6J2Q - chains j and d of the 47 polymer chains in the assembly; structure by electron microscopy, 3.80 A resolution.

[Chain j]
Protein: Proteasome subunit alpha type-2
Source organism: Saccharomyces cerevisiae S288c
Notes: EC 3.4.25.1
UniProt: P23639 (PSA2_YEAST); residue numbers follow UniProt; this construct covers 1-250
Sequence (250 residues; row label = number of the first residue in the row):
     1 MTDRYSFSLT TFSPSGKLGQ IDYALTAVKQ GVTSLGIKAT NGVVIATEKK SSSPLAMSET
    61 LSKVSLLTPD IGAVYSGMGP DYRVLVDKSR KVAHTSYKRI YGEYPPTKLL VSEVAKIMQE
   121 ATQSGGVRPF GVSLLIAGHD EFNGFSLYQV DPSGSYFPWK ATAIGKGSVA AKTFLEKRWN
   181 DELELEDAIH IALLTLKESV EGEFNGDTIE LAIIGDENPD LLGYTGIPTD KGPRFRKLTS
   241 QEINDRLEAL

[Chain d]
Protein: Proteasome subunit alpha type-3
Source organism: Saccharomyces cerevisiae S288c
Notes: EC 3.4.25.1
UniProt: P23638 (PSA3_YEAST); residue numbers follow UniProt; this construct covers 1-258
Sequence (258 residues; each row starts with the number of its first residue):
     1 MGSRRYDSRT TIFSPEGRLY QVEYALESIS HAGTAIGIMA SDGIVLAAER KVTSTLLEQD
    61 TSTEKLYKLN DKIAVAVAGL TADAEILINT ARIHAQNYLK TYNEDIPVEI LVRRLSDIKQ
   121 GYTQHGGLRP FGVSFIYAGY DDRYGYQLYT SNPSGNYTGW KAISVGANTS AAQTLLQMDY
   181 KDDMKVDDAI ELALKTLSKT TDSSALTYDR LEFATIRKGA NDGEVYQKIF KPQEIKDILV
   241 KTGITKKDED EEADEDMK
Not modelled in the structure: 1, 246-258

[Chain j / chain d interface]
Residue-residue contacts - 59 pairs, chain j then chain d:
  Arg4(j) with Ser3(d)
  Tyr5(j) with Ser3(d); Tyr6(d)
  Ser6(j) with Gly126(d); Leu128(d)
  Phe7(j) with Ser3(d); Tyr6(d); Asp7(d); Gly127(d)
  Ser8(j) with Gly127(d), hydrogen bond (backbone-backbone); Leu128(d); Arg129(d)
  Thr10(j) with Arg129(d)
  Thr11(j) with Ser8(d); Thr10(d); Gln21(d)
  Phe12(j) with Gln21(d), hydrogen bond (backbone-side chain); Tyr24(d), hydrophobic; Ala25(d), hydrophobic; Pro130(d)
  Ser13(j) with Tyr24(d)
  Pro14(j) with Tyr24(d), hydrophobic
  Ser15(j) with His31(d)
  Gly16(j) with Tyr24(d); Glu27(d); Ser28(d)
  Leu18(j) with Arg129(d)
  Lys38(j) with Glu58(d), salt bridge
  Lys116(j) with Ile86(d)
  Gln119(j) with Ala82(d), hydrogen bond (side chain-backbone); Asp83(d); Glu85(d); Ile86(d)
  Thr122(j) with Arg129(d), hydrogen bond (backbone-side chain)
  Gln123(j) with Tyr122(d); Leu128(d); Arg129(d); Phe131(d)
  Ser124(j) with Leu128(d)
  Gly125(j) with Leu128(d)
  Ser153(j) with Ala82(d)
  Gly154(j) with Ala82(d)
  Ser155(j) with Thr81(d); Ala82(d)
  Tyr156(j) with Glu85(d), hydrogen bond
  Phe157(j) with Ser62(d); Glu64(d); Thr81(d)
  Pro158(j) with Leu57(d); Glu58(d); Ser62(d)
  Trp159(j) with Ser54(d); Leu56(d); Leu57(d), hydrophobic
  Lys160(j) with Leu56(d), hydrogen bond (backbone-backbone); Glu58(d), salt bridge
  Ala161(j) with Leu56(d)
  Leu175(j) with Leu56(d)
  Glu176(j) with Leu56(d)
Also at the interface, not in a pair above, chain j (35 interface residues in all): Ser112, Tyr148, Lys172, Trp179
Also at the interface, not in a pair above, chain d (34 interface residues in all): Gly2, Thr61, Leu80, Asn89, Gly132

[Summary]
35 residues of chain j face 34 of chain d across their interface; the contacts include 6 hydrogen bonds and 2
salt bridges. Among the polar pairs are Lys38(j)-Glu58(d), Lys160(j)-Glu58(d) and Phe12(j)-Gln21(d).
Chain j is Proteasome subunit alpha type-2 and chain d is Proteasome subunit alpha type-3, both from
Saccharomyces cerevisiae S288c; the structure, Yeast proteasome in Ub-accepted state (C1-b), was determined by
electron microscopy (same publication as 6J2N, 6J30, 6J2C and 6J2X).
